7LZP - chains A and G of the 4 polymer chains in the assembly; structure by X-ray diffraction, 2.86 A resolution.

# Chain A
Name: Botulinum neurotoxin A light chain
Organism: Clostridium botulinum
Notes: EC 3.4.24.69
UniProtKB: P0DPI0 (BXA1_CLOBO); numbering as in UniProt (aligned over 2-438)
Amino-acid sequence (445 residues; row label = number of the first residue in the row; numbers below 1 keep their minus sign (Gly-6 is residue -6)):
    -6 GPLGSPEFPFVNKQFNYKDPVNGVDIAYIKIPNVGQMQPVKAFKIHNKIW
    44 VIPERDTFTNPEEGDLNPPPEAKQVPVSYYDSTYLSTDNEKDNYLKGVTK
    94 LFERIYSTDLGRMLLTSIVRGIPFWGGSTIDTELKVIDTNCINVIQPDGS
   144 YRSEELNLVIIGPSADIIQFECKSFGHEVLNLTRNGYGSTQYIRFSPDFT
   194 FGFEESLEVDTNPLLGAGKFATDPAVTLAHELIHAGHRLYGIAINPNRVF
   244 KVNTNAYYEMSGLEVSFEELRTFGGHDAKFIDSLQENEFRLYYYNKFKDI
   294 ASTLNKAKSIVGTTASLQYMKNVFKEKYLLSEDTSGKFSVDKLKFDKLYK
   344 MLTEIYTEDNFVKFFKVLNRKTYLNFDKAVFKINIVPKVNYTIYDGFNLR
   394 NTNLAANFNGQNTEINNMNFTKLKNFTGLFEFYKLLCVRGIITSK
Not modelled in the structure: -6 to 0, 27-29, 202-209, 248-255
Construct notes: expression tag (-6 to 1)
Bound ions: Zn2+: His223, His227, Glu262
UniProt features mapped onto this chain:
  - active site: Glu224 (Proton acceptor)
  - binding site (Zn(2+)): His223, His227, Glu262
  - site (Transition state stabilizer): Arg363, Tyr366
  - natural variant: Val27 (V27A: In strain: 62A)
  - mutagenesis: Glu224 (E224D: Light chain has 5% cleavage activity on SNAP25. KM for SNAP25 is nearly wild-type; E224Q: Light chain no longer cleaves SNAP25, no effect on substrate or Zn(2+) binding), His227 (H227Y: Light chain no longer cleaves SNAP25, not toxic in vitro or in vivo when reconstituted with heavy chain), Glu262 (E262A: Light chain has 20% cleavage activity on SNAP25, 40% decrease in Zn(2+)), Phe266 (F266A: Light chain has 50% cleavage activity on SNAP25, no effect on Zn(2+) binding), Glu351 (E351A/Q: Wild-type KM for SNAP25, no protease activity, about 30% less Zn(2+)), Arg363 (R363A/H/K: Wild-type KM for SNAP25, about 75-fold decrease in kcat, no effect on Zn(2+) binding), Tyr366 (Y366A: Light chain has 40% cleavage activity on SNAP25, 30% decrease in Zn(2+); Y366F: About wild-type KM for SNAP25, 35-fold decrease in kcat, no effect on Zn(2+) binding)

# Chain G
Name: Jpu-B9
Organism: Vicugna pacos
Amino-acid sequence (116 residues; row label = number of the first residue in the row; numbers below 1 keep their minus sign (Gly-4 is residue -4)):
    -4 GPLGSQVQLVETGGALVQPGQSLTLSCTTSENVFGIYGMAWLRQAPGRQR
    46 ELVASITSRGTAHYHDSVKGRFTISRESGKTTAYLQTTSVNPEDTAIYYC
    96 NSGPYWGQGTQVTVSS
Not modelled in the structure: -4 to 0, 111
Disulfide bonds: Cys22-Cys95

# Chain A / chain G interface
Pairs across the interface - 39 pairs, chain A then chain G:
  Glu197(A) - Arg54(G)  salt bridge
  Ser199(A) - Ser53(G)  hydrogen bond (side chain-backbone)
  Glu201(A) - Asn27(G)
  Glu201(A) - Arg71(G)  salt bridge
  Glu201(A) - Ser73(G)
  Glu201(A) - Gly74(G)
  Thr247(A) - Leu47(G)
  His269(A) - Val2(G)
  His269(A) - Val28(G)
  His269(A) - Ile31(G)
  His269(A) - Tyr32(G)  hydrogen bond (backbone-side chain)
  His269(A) - Pro99(G)
  His269(A) - Tyr100(G)  hydrogen bond
  Asp270(A) - Tyr32(G)  hydrogen bond
  Lys272(A) - Pro99(G)
  Lys272(A) - Tyr100(G)
  Phe273(A) - Tyr32(G)  hydrophobic
  Phe273(A) - Gly98(G)
  Phe273(A) - Pro99(G)
  Lys364(A) - Gly30(G)
  Lys364(A) - Ile31(G)
  Thr365(A) - Ile31(G)
  Thr365(A) - Tyr32(G)
  Leu367(A) - Tyr32(G)  hydrophobic
  Glu424(A) - Thr52(G)
  Glu424(A) - Arg54(G)  salt bridge
  Glu424(A) - Thr56(G)  hydrogen bond
  Glu424(A) - His58(G)  hydrogen bond (backbone-side chain)
  Tyr426(A) - Gly33(G)
  Tyr426(A) - Met34(G)
  Tyr426(A) - Ala35(G)  hydrophobic
  Tyr426(A) - Ser50(G)
  Tyr426(A) - Ile51(G)
  Tyr426(A) - Asn96(G)  hydrogen bond
  Tyr426(A) - Ser97(G)  hydrogen bond (side chain-backbone)
  Tyr426(A) - Gly98(G)  hydrogen bond (side chain-backbone)
  Leu428(A) - Leu37(G)  hydrophobic
  Leu428(A) - Leu47(G)  hydrophobic
  Leu428(A) - Asn96(G)
Other interface residues (no listed pair), chain A (16 interface residues in all): Glu198, Phe425
Other interface residues (no listed pair), chain G (28 interface residues in all): Gln1, Trp101

# In short
Chain A and chain G form an interface of 16 and 28 residues respectively, with 9 hydrogen bonds and 3 salt
bridges. Among the polar pairs are Glu197(A)-Arg54(G), Glu201(A)-Arg71(G) and Glu424(A)-Arg54(G).
Chain A is Botulinum neurotoxin A light chain (Clostridium botulinum) and chain G is Jpu-B9 (Vicugna pacos);
the structure, Lc/A-jpu-B9-jpu-A11-jpu-G11, was determined by X-ray diffraction (same publication as 7T5F,
7L6V and 7NA9).
